PDB entry 6HWF | X-ray diffraction, 2.50 A resolution | chains O and P of the 28 polymer chains in the assembly

Chain O:
Molecule: Proteasome subunit alpha type-2
From: Saccharomyces cerevisiae (strain ATCC 204508 / S288c)
Notes: EC 3.4.25.1
UniProtKB: P23639 (PSA2_YEAST); numbering as in UniProt (aligned over 1-250)
Amino-acid sequence (250 residues; each row starts with the number of its first residue):
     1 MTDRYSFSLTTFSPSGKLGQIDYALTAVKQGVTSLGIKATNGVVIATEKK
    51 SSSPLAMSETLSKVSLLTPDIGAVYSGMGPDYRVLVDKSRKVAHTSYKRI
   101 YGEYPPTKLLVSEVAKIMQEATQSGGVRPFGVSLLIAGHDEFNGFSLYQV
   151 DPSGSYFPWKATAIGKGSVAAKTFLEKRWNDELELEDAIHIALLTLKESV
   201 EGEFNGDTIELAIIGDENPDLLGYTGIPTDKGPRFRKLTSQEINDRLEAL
Swiss-Prot annotation at these positions:
  - cross-link: Lys-108 (Glycyl lysine isopeptide (Lys-Gly) (interchain with G-Cter in ubiquitin))

Chain P:
Molecule: Proteasome subunit alpha type-3
From: Saccharomyces cerevisiae (strain ATCC 204508 / S288c)
Notes: EC 3.4.25.1
UniProtKB: P23638 (PSA3_YEAST); residues 0-257 here correspond to UniProt positions 1-258 (UniProt number = residue number + 1)
Amino-acid sequence (258 residues; row label = number of the first residue in the row; numbering starts at 0):
     0 MGSRRYDSRTTIFSPEGRLYQVEYALESISHAGTAIGIMASDGIVLAAER
    50 KVTSTLLEQDTSTEKLYKLNDKIAVAVAGLTADAEILINTARIHAQNYLK
   100 TYNEDIPVEILVRRLSDIKQGYTQHGGLRPFGVSFIYAGYDDRYGYQLYT
   150 SNPSGNYTGWKAISVGANTSAAQTLLQMDYKDDMKVDDAIELALKTLSKT
   200 TDSSALTYDRLEFATIRKGANDGEVYQKIFKPQEIKDILVKTGITKKDED
   250 EEADEDMK
Disordered / not traced: 0, 245-257
Swiss-Prot annotation at these positions:
  - cross-link (Glycyl lysine isopeptide (Lys-Gly)): Lys-99 (interchain with G-Cter in ubiquitin), Lys-198 (interchain with G-Cter in ubiquitin), Lys-230 (interchain with G-Cter in ubiquitin)

Chain O / chain P interface:
Pairs across the interface (64):
  Arg-4(O) / Ser-2(P)  hydrogen bond (backbone-side chain)
  Tyr-5(O) / Ser-2(P)
  Tyr-5(O) / Tyr-5(P)
  Ser-6(O) / Gly-125(P)
  Ser-6(O) / Leu-127(P)
  Phe-7(O) / Ser-2(P)
  Phe-7(O) / Tyr-5(P)
  Phe-7(O) / Asp-6(P)
  Phe-7(O) / Gly-126(P)
  Ser-8(O) / Gly-126(P)  hydrogen bond (backbone-backbone)
  Ser-8(O) / Leu-127(P)
  Ser-8(O) / Arg-128(P)  hydrogen bond (side chain-backbone)
  Thr-10(O) / Arg-128(P)
  Thr-11(O) / Ser-7(P)
  Thr-11(O) / Thr-9(P)
  Thr-11(O) / Gln-20(P)
  Phe-12(O) / Gln-20(P)
  Phe-12(O) / Tyr-23(P)
  Phe-12(O) / Ala-24(P)  hydrophobic
  Phe-12(O) / Ser-27(P)
  Phe-12(O) / Arg-128(P)
  Phe-12(O) / Pro-129(P)
  Phe-12(O) / Gly-131(P)
  Ser-13(O) / Tyr-23(P)
  Pro-14(O) / Tyr-23(P)  hydrophobic
  Pro-14(O) / Glu-26(P)
  Ser-15(O) / Glu-26(P)
  Gly-16(O) / Tyr-23(P)
  Gly-16(O) / Glu-26(P)
  Gly-16(O) / Ser-27(P)  hydrogen bond (backbone-side chain)
  Leu-18(O) / Arg-128(P)
  Lys-38(O) / Glu-57(P)  salt bridge
  Ser-112(O) / Glu-84(P)  hydrogen bond
  Lys-116(O) / Ile-85(P)
  Gln-119(O) / Ala-81(P)
  Gln-119(O) / Asp-82(P)  hydrogen bond
  Gln-119(O) / Ile-85(P)
  Gln-119(O) / Arg-128(P)
  Thr-122(O) / Arg-128(P)  hydrogen bond (backbone-side chain)
  Gln-123(O) / Tyr-121(P)
  Gln-123(O) / Leu-127(P)
  Gln-123(O) / Arg-128(P)  hydrogen bond (side chain-backbone)
  Gln-123(O) / Pro-129(P)
  Gln-123(O) / Phe-130(P)
  Gly-125(O) / Leu-127(P)
  Ser-153(O) / Ala-81(P)
  Gly-154(O) / Ala-81(P)
  Ser-155(O) / Ala-81(P)
  Tyr-156(O) / Glu-84(P)  hydrogen bond
  Phe-157(O) / Leu-56(P)  hydrophobic
  Pro-158(O) / Leu-56(P)
  Pro-158(O) / Glu-57(P)  hydrogen bond (backbone-backbone)
  Pro-158(O) / Thr-60(P)
  Pro-158(O) / Ser-61(P)
  Trp-159(O) / Ser-53(P)
  Trp-159(O) / Leu-55(P)
  Trp-159(O) / Leu-56(P)
  Lys-160(O) / Thr-54(P)  hydrogen bond (side chain-backbone)
  Lys-160(O) / Leu-55(P)  hydrogen bond (backbone-backbone)
  Lys-160(O) / Glu-57(P)
  Ala-161(O) / Leu-55(P)
  Glu-176(O) / Thr-54(P)
  Glu-176(O) / Leu-55(P)
  Trp-179(O) / Leu-55(P)  hydrophobic
Also at the interface, not in a pair above, chain O (35 interface residues in all): Ser-124, Tyr-148, Lys-172, Leu-175
Also at the interface, not in a pair above, chain P (33 interface residues in all): His-30, Val-51, Leu-79, Thr-80

Summary:
35 residues of chain O and 33 residues of chain P are in contact, with 12 hydrogen bonds and 1 salt bridge.
Among the polar pairs are Lys-38(O)/Glu-57(P), Arg-4(O)/Ser-2(P) and Ser-8(O)/Arg-128(P).
Chain O is Proteasome subunit alpha type-2 and chain P is Proteasome subunit alpha type-3, both from
Saccharomyces cerevisiae (strain ATCC 204508 / S288c); the structure, Yeast 20S proteasome beta2-G45A mutant
in complex with ONX 0914, was determined by X-ray diffraction (same publication as 6HTB, 6HTC, 6HTD, 6HTP,
6HTR, 6HUB and 30 further entries).
